6KLV - chains B and C of the 6 polymer chains in the assembly; structure by electron microscopy, 3.20 A resolution.

[Chain B]
Protein: Cytochrome b
Source organism: Aquifex aeolicus
Sequence (410 residues; numbered 1 to 410; the number before each row is that of its first residue):
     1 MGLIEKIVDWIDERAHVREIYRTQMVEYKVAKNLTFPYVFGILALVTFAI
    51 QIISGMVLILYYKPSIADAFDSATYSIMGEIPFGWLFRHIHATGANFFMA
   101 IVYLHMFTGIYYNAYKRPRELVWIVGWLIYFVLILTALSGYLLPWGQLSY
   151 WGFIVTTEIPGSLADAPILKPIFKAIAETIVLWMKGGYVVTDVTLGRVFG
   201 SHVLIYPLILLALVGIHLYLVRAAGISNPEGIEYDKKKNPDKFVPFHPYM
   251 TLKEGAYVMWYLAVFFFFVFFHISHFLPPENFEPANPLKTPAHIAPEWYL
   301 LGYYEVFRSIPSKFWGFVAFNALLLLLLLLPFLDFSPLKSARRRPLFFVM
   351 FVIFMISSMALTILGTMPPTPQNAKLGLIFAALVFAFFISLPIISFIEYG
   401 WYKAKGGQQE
Not modelled in the structure: 1-6, 402-410
Ion coordination: heme Fe site 1: His91, His202; heme Fe site 2: His105, His217
Small-molecule neighbours:
  - antimycin (AMY): Tyr28, Val30, Leu34, Tyr38, Val39, Ile42, Leu45, Leu218, Val221, Arg222, Ile226, Phe246, Met250, Glu254
  - DLX (2-[(2E,6E,10Z,14Z,18Z,23R)-3,7,11,15,19,23,27-heptamethyloctacosa-2,6,10,14,18-pentaenyl]naphthalene-1,4-dione), molecule 1: Gln24, Leu45, Ala49, Ile52, Met56, Leu211, Val214, Gly215, Leu218, Tyr219, Arg222
  - DLX, molecule 2: Ile53, Pro82, Phe83, Trp85, Leu86, Phe87, Ile90, Met259, Phe266
  - DLX, molecule 3: Ile205, Leu208, Ile209, Ala212
  - heme (HEM), molecule 1: Tyr38, Gly41, Ile42, Ala44, Leu45, Phe98, Val102, His105, Met106, Ala114, Arg119, Val122, Trp123, Gly126, Trp127, Ile129, Tyr130, Val214, His217, Leu218, Val221, Gly225, Ile226, Ser227
  - heme (HEM), molecule 2: Phe48, Gln51, Ile52, Gly55, Met56, Leu58, Ile59, Tyr62, Ala73, Arg88, His91, Ala92, Ala95, Phe98, Met99, Leu133, Thr136, Ala137, Gly140, Tyr141, Leu143, Pro144, Phe199, His202, Val203, Pro207, Leu210, Leu277
Reported in the primary citation:
  - binding site for antimycin: Glu254
  - heme coordination: His105, His217

[Chain C]
Protein: Cytochrome c
Source organism: Aquifex aeolicus (strain VF5)
UniProtKB: O66458 (O66458_AQUAE); residues 1-240 here = UniProt positions 1-240
Sequence (240 residues; numbered 1 to 240; the number before each row is that of its first residue):
     1 MNTWGLIKTIFFAGSTLVFFFLLWFYNPFKHVEHYEVDEEVKAIIDNPWK
    51 KTESGKTIAEEGRELFIASCSSCHSLRYDGIYIMSVAANPKWKNIEKTSG
   101 RPVYRFGTLYKDRFFVPKDVYEAFAHDDIQGLKASLGQVPPDLSSMYLAR
   151 GEGYLYQFILNPQKVLPGTTMPQLFNPQFDPQAKEKVAKIVAYMKSVNTP
   201 PPKESAKRTVMGVIVIAYFIVMGLLLWKYRENLLKRLGYH
Not modelled in the structure: 1-2, 239-240
Ion coordination: heme c Fe near His74 (its only coordinating residue here)
Small-molecule neighbours:
  - DLX (2-[(2E,6E,10Z,14Z,18Z,23R)-3,7,11,15,19,23,27-heptamethyloctacosa-2,6,10,14,18-pentaenyl]naphthalene-1,4-dione): Glu204, Lys207, Met211, Val215, Tyr218, Phe219
  - heme c (HEC): Phe66, Ser69, Cys70, Cys73, His74, Leu136, Gln138, Pro140, Pro141, Leu143, Met146, Arg150, Tyr154, Leu155, Phe158, Ile159, Leu166, Thr169, Thr170, Met171, Pro172, Leu174, Ile190, Met194

[Chain B / chain C interface]
Contacting residue pairs (88):
  Ala67(B) - Lys118(C)
  Ala67(B) - Asp119(C)
  Phe70(B) - Tyr78(C)  hydrogen bond (backbone-side chain)
  Phe70(B) - Ser145(C)
  Asp71(B) - Arg77(C)  salt bridge
  Asp71(B) - Tyr78(C)  hydrogen bond
  Asp71(B) - Lys118(C)
  Tyr75(B) - Tyr78(C)  hydrophobic
  Tyr75(B) - Arg101(C)
  Tyr75(B) - Val103(C)
  Tyr75(B) - Tyr104(C)  hydrogen bond (side chain-backbone)
  Tyr75(B) - Phe115(C)  hydrophobic
  Gly79(B) - Tyr104(C)
  Gly79(B) - Arg105(C)
  Gly79(B) - Phe106(C)  hydrogen bond (backbone-backbone)
  Glu80(B) - Arg101(C)  salt bridge
  Glu80(B) - Tyr104(C)
  Phe83(B) - Met211(C)  hydrophobic
  Trp85(B) - Arg208(C)
  Asn96(B) - Trp24(C)
  Phe97(B) - Trp24(C)  hydrophobic
  Ala100(B) - Phe20(C)  hydrophobic
  Ala100(B) - Trp24(C)  hydrophobic
  Leu104(B) - Thr16(C)
  Tyr111(B) - Lys8(C)
  Tyr111(B) - Phe12(C)  hydrophobic
  Pro248(B) - Leu233(C)  hydrophobic
  Tyr249(B) - Arg230(C)  hydrogen bond (backbone-side chain)
  Tyr249(B) - Leu234(C)  hydrophobic
  Leu252(B) - Leu226(C)  hydrophobic
  Leu252(B) - Tyr229(C)  hydrophobic
  Leu252(B) - Arg230(C)
  Lys253(B) - Arg230(C)
  Gly255(B) - Leu226(C)
  Ala256(B) - Gly223(C)
  Ala256(B) - Trp227(C)  hydrophobic
  Tyr257(B) - Trp227(C)  hydrophobic
  Met259(B) - Phe219(C)
  Met259(B) - Met222(C)  hydrophobic
  Met259(B) - Gly223(C)
  Trp260(B) - Ile220(C)
  Trp260(B) - Leu224(C)  hydrophobic
  Trp260(B) - Trp227(C)  hydrophobic
  Leu262(B) - Phe219(C)  hydrophobic
  Ala263(B) - Phe219(C)  hydrophobic
  Ala263(B) - Ile220(C)  hydrophobic
  Phe266(B) - Val215(C)  hydrophobic
  Phe266(B) - Ile216(C)
  Phe266(B) - Phe219(C)  hydrophobic
  Phe267(B) - Ile216(C)  hydrophobic
  Phe270(B) - Met211(C)  hydrophobic
  Phe270(B) - Gly212(C)
  Phe271(B) - Thr209(C)
  Phe271(B) - Gly212(C)
  Phe271(B) - Val213(C)
  Phe271(B) - Ile216(C)  hydrophobic
  His272(B) - Trp24(C)
  His272(B) - Phe25(C)
  His275(B) - Leu23(C)  hydrogen bond (side chain-backbone)
  His275(B) - Trp24(C)
  Phe276(B) - Trp24(C)
  Pro279(B) - Leu148(C)
  Pro279(B) - Ala149(C)
  Phe282(B) - Ser145(C)  hydrogen bond (backbone-side chain)
  Phe282(B) - Leu148(C)  hydrophobic
  Phe282(B) - Ala149(C)
  Glu283(B) - Arg150(C)  salt bridge
  Trp298(B) - Leu23(C)  hydrophobic
  Trp298(B) - Trp24(C)
  Arg342(B) - Lys8(C)
  Phe348(B) - Trp4(C)  hydrophobic
  Phe348(B) - Lys8(C)
  Phe348(B) - Phe12(C)  hydrophobic
  Phe351(B) - Phe12(C)  hydrophobic
  Val352(B) - Phe11(C)  hydrophobic
  Met355(B) - Phe11(C)  hydrophobic
  Met355(B) - Phe12(C)  hydrophobic
  Met355(B) - Ser15(C)
  Met359(B) - Ser15(C)
  Met359(B) - Thr16(C)
  Met359(B) - Phe19(C)
  Thr362(B) - Phe19(C)
  Ile363(B) - Phe19(C)  hydrophobic
  Ile363(B) - Leu22(C)  hydrophobic
  Ile363(B) - Leu23(C)  hydrophobic
  Thr366(B) - Asn27(C)  hydrogen bond
  Thr366(B) - Lys30(C)
  Met367(B) - Phe29(C)  hydrophobic
Interface residues without a listed pair, chain B (53 interface residues in all): Asp68, Thr74, Met78, Leu86, Phe268, Glu280, Pro284, Ile356
Interface residues without a listed pair, chain C (49 interface residues in all): Pro102, Glu204

[Summary]
53 residues of chain B face 49 of chain C across their interface; the contacts include 8 hydrogen bonds and 3
salt bridges. Polar contacts include Asp71(B)-Arg77(C), Glu80(B)-Arg101(C) and Glu283(B)-Arg150(C). From the
paper: a binding site for antimycin at Glu254(B); heme coordination by His105(B) and His217(B).
Here chain B is Cytochrome b (Aquifex aeolicus) and chain C is Cytochrome c (Aquifex aeolicus (strain VF5)).
Entry 6KLV (Hyperthermophilic respiratory Complex III) was determined by electron microscopy, deposited
together with 6KLS.
